PDB entry 1QLF | X-ray diffraction, 2.65 A resolution | chains A and C of the 3 polymer chains in the assembly

Chain A:
Name: MHC class I H-2DB heavy chain
Source organism: Mus musculus
Notes: fragment: extracellular domains
UniProt: P01899 (HA11_MOUSE); residues 1-276 here correspond to UniProt positions 25-300 (UniProt number = residue number + 24)
Sequence (276 residues; numbered 1 to 276; the number before each row is that of its first residue):
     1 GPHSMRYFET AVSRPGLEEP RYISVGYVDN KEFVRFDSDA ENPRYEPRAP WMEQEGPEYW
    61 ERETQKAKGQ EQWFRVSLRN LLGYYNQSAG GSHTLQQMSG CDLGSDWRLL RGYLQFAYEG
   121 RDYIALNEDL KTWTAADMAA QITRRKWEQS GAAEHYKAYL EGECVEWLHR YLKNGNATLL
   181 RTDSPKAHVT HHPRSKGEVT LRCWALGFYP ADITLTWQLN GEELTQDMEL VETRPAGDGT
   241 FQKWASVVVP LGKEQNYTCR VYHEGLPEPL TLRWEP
Cystine bridges: Cys101-Cys164, Cys203-Cys259
What the authors report for this chain:
  - conformationally variable residues (side-chain flip): His155

Chain C:
Name: Synthetic glycopeptide
Notes: fragment: h-2db-bound glycopeptide from nucleocapsid protein
UniProt: P04857 (NCAP_SENDE); residues 1-9 here correspond to UniProt positions 324-332 (UniProt number = residue number + 323)
Sequence (9 residues; each row starts with the number of its first residue):
     1 FAPSNYPAL
Construct notes: engineered mutation Ser4 (Gly327 in P04857)
Glycans and other covalent adducts: N-acetylglucosamine (NAG) linked to Ser4

Interface between chain A and chain C:
Residue-residue contacts - 46 pairs, chain A then chain C:
  Met5(A) - Phe1(C)
  Tyr7(A) - Phe1(C)  hydrogen bond (side chain-backbone)
  Tyr7(A) - Ala2(C)  hydrogen bond (side chain-backbone)
  Glu9(A) - Pro3(C)
  Tyr45(A) - Ala2(C)
  Tyr59(A) - Phe1(C)
  Glu63(A) - Phe1(C)
  Glu63(A) - Ala2(C)  hydrogen bond (side chain-backbone)
  Lys66(A) - Phe1(C)
  Lys66(A) - Ala2(C)  hydrogen bond (side chain-backbone)
  Gln70(A) - Pro3(C)
  Gln70(A) - Ser4(C)
  Gln70(A) - Asn5(C)  hydrogen bond (side chain-backbone)
  Trp73(A) - Asn5(C)
  Trp73(A) - Tyr6(C)
  Trp73(A) - Pro7(C)  hydrogen bond (side chain-backbone)
  Trp73(A) - Ala8(C)
  Trp73(A) - Leu9(C)  hydrophobic
  Val76(A) - Ala8(C)  hydrophobic
  Ser77(A) - Ala8(C)
  Ser77(A) - Leu9(C)  hydrogen bond (side chain-backbone)
  Asn80(A) - Leu9(C)  hydrogen bond (side chain-backbone)
  Leu81(A) - Leu9(C)  hydrophobic
  Tyr84(A) - Leu9(C)  hydrogen bond (side chain-backbone)
  Leu95(A) - Leu9(C)  hydrophobic
  Gln97(A) - Asn5(C)  hydrogen bond
  Ser99(A) - Pro3(C)
  Phe116(A) - Asn5(C)
  Tyr123(A) - Leu9(C)  hydrophobic
  Thr143(A) - Leu9(C)  hydrogen bond (side chain-backbone)
  Lys146(A) - Ala8(C)  hydrogen bond (side chain-backbone)
  Lys146(A) - Leu9(C)  hydrogen bond (side chain-backbone)
  Trp147(A) - Pro7(C)  hydrogen bond (side chain-backbone)
  Trp147(A) - Ala8(C)  hydrogen bond (side chain-backbone)
  Trp147(A) - Leu9(C)  hydrophobic
  Ser150(A) - Pro7(C)
  Ala152(A) - Pro7(C)
  His155(A) - Tyr6(C)
  Tyr156(A) - Asn5(C)
  Tyr156(A) - Tyr6(C)  hydrogen bond (side chain-backbone)
  Tyr159(A) - Phe1(C)  hydrogen bond (side chain-backbone)
  Tyr159(A) - Ala2(C)
  Tyr159(A) - Pro3(C)  hydrophobic
  Glu163(A) - Phe1(C)
  Trp167(A) - Phe1(C)
  Tyr171(A) - Phe1(C)  hydrogen bond (side chain-backbone)
Also at the interface, not in a pair above, chain A (33 interface residues in all): Phe33, Phe74, Ile124
From the paper, about this interface:
  - pairs named by the authors: His155(A)-Tyr6(C) (pi stacking)

Overview:
33 residues of chain A and 9 residues of chain C are in contact; the contacts include 18 hydrogen bonds. Polar
contacts include Tyr7(A)-Phe1(C), Tyr7(A)-Ala2(C) and Glu63(A)-Ala2(C). The paper describes pi stacking
between His155(A) and Tyr6(C). Covalently linked N-acetylglucosamine: at Ser4(C). The paper reports
conformational variability at His155(A).
Chain A is MHC class I H-2DB heavy chain (Mus musculus) and chain C is Synthetic glycopeptide; the structure,
MHC class I H-2DB complexed with glycopeptide K3G, was determined by X-ray diffraction together with 1CE6 from
the same study.
